PDB entry 6CAQ | X-ray diffraction, 3.40 A resolution | chains A and Q of the 23 polymer chains in the assembly

[Chain A]
Molecule: 16S Ribosomal RNA rRNA
From: Thermus thermophilus (strain HB8 / ATCC 27634 / DSM 579)
Sequence (1522 nucleotides; each row starts with the number of its first residue; note: 42 numbers in that range are skipped by the numbering (no residue carries them; nothing is unmodelled there); a row labelled like 190A-190L holds insertion residues (190A, then the next letters in order); numbering starts at 0):
     0 UUUGUUGGAG AGUCUGAUCC UGGCUCAGGG UGAACGCUGG CGGCGUGCCU AAGACAUGCA
    60 AGUCGUGCGG G
    73 CCGCGGGGUU UU
    88 ACUCCG
    95 UGGUC
   101 AGCGGCGGAC GGGUGAGUAA CGCGUGGGU
  129A G
   130 ACCUACCCGG AAGAGGGGGA CAACCCGGGG AAACUCGGGC UAAUCCCCCA UGUGGACCCG
   190 C
190A-190L CCCUUGGGGUGU
   191 GUCCAAAGGG CUUU
   216 GCCCGCUUCC GGAUGGGCCC GCGUCCCAUC AGCUAGUUGG UGGGGUAAUG GCCCACCAAG
   276 GCGACGACGG GUAGCCGGUC UGAGAGGAUG GCCGGCCACA GGGGCACUGA GACACGGGCC
   336 CCACUCCUAC GGGAGGCAGC AGUUAGGAAU CUUCCGCAAU GGGCGCAAGC CUGACGGAGC
   396 GACGCCGCUU GGAGGAAGAA GCCCUUCGGG GUGUAAACUC CUGAA
   442 CCCGGGACGA AACCCCCGAC GA
   474 GGGGACUGAC GGUACCGGG
   494 GUAAUAGCGC CGGCCAACUC CGUGCCAGCA GCCXCGGUAA UACGGAGGGC GCGAGCGUUA
   554 CCCGGAUUCA CUGGGCGUAA AGGGCGUGUA GGCGGCCUGG GGCGUCCCAU GUGAAAGACC
   614 ACGGCUCAAC CGUGGGGGAG CGUGGGAUAC GCUCAGGCUA GACGGUGGGA GAGGGUGGUG
   674 GAAUUCCCGG AGUAGCGGUG AAAUGCGCAG AUACCGGGAG GAACGCCGAU GGCGAAGGCA
   734 GCCACCUGGU CCACCCGUGA CGCUGAGGCG CGAAAGCGUG GGGAGCAAAC CGGAUUAGAU
   794 ACCCGGGUAG UCCACGCCCU AAACGAUGCG CGCUAGGUCU CUGGGUCU
   848 CCUGGGGGCC GAAGCUAACG CGUUAAGCGC GCCGCCUGGG GAGUACGGCC GCAAGGCUGA
   908 AACUCAAAGG AAUUGACGGG GGCCCGCACA AGCGGUGGAG CAUGUGGUUU AAUUCGAAGX
   968 AACGCGAAGA ACCUUACCAG GCCUUGACAU GCUAGG
 1003A G
  1004 AACCCGGGUG AAAGCCUGGG GUGCCCC
1030A-1030D GCGA
  1031 GGGGAGCCCU AGCACAGGUG CUGCAUGGCC GUCGUCAGCU CGUGCCGUGA GGUGUUGGGU
  1091 UAAGUCCCGC AACGAGCGCA ACCCCCGCCG UUAGUUGCCA GCGGUUCGGC CGGGCACUCU
  1151 AACGGGACUG CCCGCGAAA
  1171 GCGGGAGGAA GGAGGGGACG ACGUCUGGUC AGCAUGGCCC UUACGGCCUG GGCGACACAC
  1231 GUGCUACAAU GCCCACUACA AAGCGAUGCC ACCCGGCAAC GGGGAGCUAA UCGCAAAAAG
  1291 GUGGGCCCAG UUCGGAUUGG GGUCUGCAAC CCGACCCCAU GAAGCCGGAA UCGCUAGUAA
  1351 UCGCGGAUCA G
 1361A C
  1362 CAUGCCGCGG UGAAUACGUU CCCGGGCCUU GUACACACXG CCXGUXACGC CAUGGGAGCG
  1422 GGCUCUACCC GAAGUCGCCG GG
  1446 AGCCUACGGG
  1459 CAGGCGCCGA GGGUAGGGCC CGUGACUGGG GCGAAGUCGU AACAAGGUAG CUGUACCGGA
  1519 AGGUGCGGCU GGAUCACCUC CUUUCU
Unresolved in the structure: 0-4, 1534-1538
Modified positions: PSU (pseudouridine-5'-monophosphate) at position 516, G7M (N7-methyl-guanosine-5'-monophosphate) at position 527, M2G (N2-dimethylguanosine-5'-monophosphate) at position 966, 5MC (5-methylcytidine-5'-monophosphate) at position 967, 2MG (2N-methylguanosine-5'-monophosphate) at position 1207, 5MC (5-methylcytidine-5'-monophosphate) at position 1400, 4OC (4n,o2'-methylcytidine-5'-monophosphate) at position 1402, 5MC (5-methylcytidine-5'-monophosphate) at position 1404, 5MC (5-methylcytidine-5'-monophosphate) at position 1407, UR3 (3-methyluridine-5'-monophoshate) at position 1498, MA6 (6N-dimethyladenosine-5'-monophoshate) at position 1518, MA6 (6N-dimethyladenosine-5'-monophoshate) at position 1519, PSU (pseudouridine-5'-monophosphate) at position 1540, PSU (pseudouridine-5'-monophosphate) at position 1541
Construct notes: conflict C13 (U131313 in 55771382)
Bound ions: Mg2+ site 1 near U5 (its only coordinating residue here); Mg2+ site 2: C13, G7M_527; Mg2+ site 3 near U14 (its only coordinating residue here); Mg2+ site 4 near G22 (its only coordinating residue here); Mg2+ site 5 near G38 (its only coordinating residue here); Mg2+ site 6: C48, G115; Mg2+ site 7: A59, U387; Mg2+ site 8: G61, U62; Mg2+ site 9: U83, C1543; Mg2+ site 10 near U98 (its only coordinating residue here); Mg2+ site 11 near G107 (its only coordinating residue here); Mg2+ site 12 near G111 (its only coordinating residue here); 111 more Mg2+ sites not listed
Small-molecule neighbours: EUS (N-[(1R,2S,3S,4R,5S)-5-amino-4-{[(2S,3R)-3-amino-6-(aminomethyl)-3,4-dihydro-2H-pyran-2-yl]oxy}-2-{[3-deoxy-4-C-methyl-3-(methylamino)-beta-L-arabinopyranosyl]oxy}-3-hydroxycyclohexyl]methanesulfonamide): 5MC_1404, G1405, U1406, 5MC_1407, A1408, C1409, G1491, A1492, A1493, G1494, U1495, C1496, G1497

[Chain Q]
Name: 30S ribosomal protein S17
From: Thermus thermophilus (strain HB8 / ATCC 27634 / DSM 579)
Reference sequence: P0DOY7 (RS17_THET8); residues 2-100 here = UniProt positions 2-100
Chain sequence (99 residues; each row starts with the number of its first residue):
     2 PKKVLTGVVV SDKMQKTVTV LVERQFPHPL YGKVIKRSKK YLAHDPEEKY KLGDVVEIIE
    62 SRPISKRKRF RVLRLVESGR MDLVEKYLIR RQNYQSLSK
Construct notes: conflict Gln96 (Glu in P0DOY7)
Bound ions: Mg2+: Asp13, Glu49

[How chain A and chain Q interact]
Residue-residue contacts - 90 pairs, chain A then chain Q:
  G127(A) with Pro2(Q), hydrogen bond to the sugar; Glu61(Q), hydrogen bond to the base
  G128(A) with Pro2(Q), sugar contact; Lys3(Q), hydrogen bond to the phosphate; Glu61(Q), sugar contact
  U129(A) with Lys3(Q), salt bridge to the phosphate
  A130(A) with Arg63(Q), salt bridge to the phosphate; Pro64(Q), base contact
  U190E(A) with Ser62(Q), base contact; Arg63(Q), hydrogen bond to the base; Arg72(Q), base contact
  G190F(A) with Arg63(Q), hydrogen bond to the base
  C234(A) with Pro64(Q), sugar contact; Arg70(Q), hydrogen bond to the phosphate
  C235(A) with Arg70(Q), salt bridge to the phosphate; Phe71(Q), sugar contact
  G236(A) with Lys4(Q), sugar contact; Lys40(Q), salt bridge to the phosphate; Tyr42(Q), hydrogen bond to the phosphate
  C237(A) with Arg25(Q), hydrogen bond to the phosphate; Lys40(Q), salt bridge to the phosphate; Tyr42(Q), phosphate contact
  G238(A) with Arg25(Q), salt bridge to the phosphate
  A246(A) with Leu98(Q), hydrogen bond to the sugar; Ser99(Q), sugar contact
  G247(A) with Ser99(Q), phosphate contact; Lys100(Q), salt bridge to the phosphate
  U252(A) with Lys67(Q), salt bridge to the phosphate
  U253(A) with Met15(Q), sugar contact; Lys67(Q), salt bridge to the phosphate
  G254(A) with Met15(Q), sugar contact; Gln16(Q), hydrogen bond to the sugar; Thr18(Q), hydrogen bond to the sugar; Ser66(Q), hydrogen bond to the phosphate; Lys67(Q), phosphate contact; Arg68(Q), phosphate contact; Lys69(Q), phosphate contact
  G255(A) with Gln16(Q), hydrogen bond to the sugar; Lys17(Q), hydrogen bond to the phosphate; Ile65(Q), phosphate contact; Ser66(Q), phosphate contact; Lys69(Q), salt bridge to the phosphate
  U256(A) with Lys17(Q), salt bridge to the phosphate
  U264(A) with Arg63(Q), sugar contact; Pro64(Q), hydrogen bond to the sugar
  G265(A) with Pro64(Q), sugar contact; Ile65(Q), sugar contact; Ser66(Q), hydrogen bond to the sugar; Lys67(Q), hydrogen bond to the sugar
  G266(A) with Lys67(Q), sugar contact
  C267(A) with Lys67(Q), phosphate contact
  A273(A) with Gln16(Q), sugar contact
  G275(A) with Lys14(Q), phosphate contact; Met15(Q), sugar contact
  G276(A) with Ser12(Q), hydrogen bond to the phosphate; Met15(Q), sugar contact; Thr20(Q), phosphate contact; Arg68(Q), hydrogen bond to the phosphate
  C277(A) with Lys41(Q), salt bridge to the phosphate; Arg68(Q), salt bridge to the phosphate
  G278(A) with Lys41(Q), salt bridge to the phosphate; Tyr95(Q), base contact
  A279(A) with Tyr95(Q), hydrogen bond to the phosphate; Leu98(Q), base contact
  C280(A) with Lys37(Q), base contact; Arg38(Q), hydrogen bond to the sugar; Ser39(Q), hydrogen bond to the base; Arg91(Q), base contact
  C564(A) with Leu31(Q), sugar contact; Tyr32(Q), sugar contact
  U582(A) with Asn94(Q), hydrogen bond to the sugar
  A583(A) with Ile90(Q), sugar contact; Arg91(Q), phosphate contact; Asn94(Q), hydrogen bond to the sugar
  G584(A) with Lys87(Q), salt bridge to the phosphate; Arg91(Q), salt bridge to the phosphate
  G585(A) with Lys34(Q), hydrogen bond to the phosphate; Lys37(Q), salt bridge to the phosphate
  C586(A) with Lys34(Q), salt bridge to the phosphate
  G597(A) with Val35(Q), sugar contact
  U598(A) with Pro28(Q), phosphate contact
  G635(A) with Pro2(Q), phosphate contact; Lys4(Q), salt bridge to the phosphate
  U636(A) with Pro2(Q), sugar contact
  C647(A) with Arg81(Q), salt bridge to the phosphate
  G760(A) with Asn94(Q), hydrogen bond to the base; Ser97(Q), base contact; Leu98(Q), sugar contact
  C879(A) with Lys34(Q), salt bridge to the phosphate
  C896(A) with Lys100(Q), salt bridge to the phosphate
Other interface residues (no listed pair), chain A (49 interface residues in all): C272, G301, G644, A759, G761, G895
Other interface residues (no listed pair), chain Q (49 interface residues in all): Glu24, Gln26, Leu43, His45, Arg92

[In short]
Chain A and chain Q each contribute 49 residues to their interface; the contacts include 26 hydrogen bonds and
22 salt bridges. Polar contacts include G127(A)-Glu61(Q), U190E(A)-Arg63(Q) and G190F(A)-Arg63(Q). Bound to
chain A: compound EUS. C13(A) and G7M_527(A) coordinate Mg2+ site 2.
Here chain A is 16S Ribosomal RNA rRNA and chain Q is 30S ribosomal protein S17, both from Thermus
thermophilus (strain HB8 / ATCC 27634 / DSM 579). Entry 6CAQ (Crystal Structure of 30S ribosomal subunit from
Thermus thermophilus) was determined by X-ray diffraction.
